PDB entry 8CBS | X-ray diffraction, 1.70 A resolution | chains B and D of the 4 polymer chains in the assembly

== Chain B (and D) ==
Protein: Integrase
From: Human immunodeficiency virus 1
Notes: EC 2.7.7.-, 3.1.-.-; chain D of this document is another copy of the same molecule, construct and numbering; everything in this record applies to it too
UniProt: P12497 (POL_HV1N5); the construct has insertions or renumbered stretches relative to UniProt, so the offset changes along the chain: -19 to 49 = UniProt 1367-1435; 50-212 = UniProt 1197-1359
Chain sequence (233 residues; row label = number of the first residue in the row; numbers below 1 keep their minus sign (Ser-20 is residue -20)):
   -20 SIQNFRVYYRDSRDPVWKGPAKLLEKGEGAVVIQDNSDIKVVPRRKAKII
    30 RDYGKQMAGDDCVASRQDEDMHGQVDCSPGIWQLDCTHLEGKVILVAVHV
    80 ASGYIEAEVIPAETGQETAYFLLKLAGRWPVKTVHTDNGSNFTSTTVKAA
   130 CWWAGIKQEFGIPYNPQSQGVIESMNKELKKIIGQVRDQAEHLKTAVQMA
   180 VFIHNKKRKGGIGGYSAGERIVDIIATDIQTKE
Not modelled in the structure: -20 to 55, 141-148, 189-192, 209-212 (chain D: -20 to 55, 141-148, 189-192, 212)
Differences from the reference sequence: expression tag (-20); engineered mutation Glu4 (Trp1390 in P12497), Lys185 (Phe1332 in P12497)
UniProt features mapped onto this chain:
  - DNA-binding region: Phe-16 to Asp31 (Integrase-type)
  - binding site (Mg(2+)): Asp64, Asp116, Glu152
Ion coordination: Mg2+: Asp64, Asp116
Ligand contacts:
  - U5L ((2S)-2-[3-cyclopropyl-6-methyl-2-(5-methyl-3,4-dihydro-2H-chromen-6-yl)phenyl]-2-[(2-methylpropan-2-yl)oxy]ethanoic acid), molecule 1: Gln95, Ala98, Tyr99, Leu102, Thr124, Thr125, Ala128, Ala129, Trp132
  - U5L, molecule 2: Gln168, Ala169, Glu170, His171, Lys173, Thr174, Met178
Reported in the primary citation:
  - binding site for U5L: Glu170, His171, Thr174
  - mutagenesis - T174I: decreased growth

== Chain B / chain D interface ==
Pairs across the interface (47; chain B residue first):
  Tyr83(B) with Arg107(D)
  Glu85(B) with Arg107(D), salt bridge
  Glu87(B) with Glu87(D); Tyr99(D); Lys103(D), salt bridge
  Tyr99(B) with Lys173(D); Gln177(D), hydrogen bond
  Leu102(B) with Thr174(D)
  Lys103(B) with Glu87(D), salt bridge; Gln177(D)
  Ala105(B) with Phe181(D); Lys185(D), hydrogen bond (backbone-side chain)
  Gly106(B) with Phe181(D); Asn184(D), hydrogen bond (backbone-side chain)
  Arg107(B) with Tyr83(D); Glu85(D), salt bridge; Arg107(D)
  Trp108(B) with Trp108(D), hydrophobic; Lys185(D), hydrogen bond (backbone-side chain)
  Pro109(B) with Lys185(D)
  Trp132(B) with Met178(D), hydrophobic; Phe181(D), hydrophobic
  Ala133(B) with Phe181(D)
  Lys173(B) with Tyr99(D)
  Gln177(B) with Tyr99(D), hydrogen bond; Lys103(D)
  Met178(B) with Trp132(D)
  Phe181(B) with Ala105(D); Gly106(D); Trp132(D), hydrophobic; Ala133(D)
  Asn184(B) with Gly106(D), hydrogen bond (side chain-backbone)
  Lys185(B) with Ala105(D), hydrogen bond (side chain-backbone); Trp108(D), hydrogen bond (side chain-backbone); Pro109(D)
  Tyr194(B) with Ile208(D), hydrophobic
  Glu198(B) with Ile208(D)
  Val201(B) with Val201(D); Ile204(D), hydrophobic; Ala205(D)
  Asp202(B) with Gln209(D), hydrogen bond
  Ile204(B) with Val201(D), hydrophobic
  Ala205(B) with Val201(D); Ala205(D), hydrophobic
  Thr206(B) with Gln209(D)
  Ile208(B) with Tyr194(D); Glu198(D)
Interface residues without a listed pair, chain B (32 interface residues in all): Val88, Gln95, Glu96, Thr174, Ile182
Interface residues without a listed pair, chain D (33 interface residues in all): Val88, Glu96, Leu102, Gln168, His171, Ile182, Asp202

== In short ==
32 residues of chain B and 33 residues of chain D are in contact; the contacts include 9 hydrogen bonds and 4
salt bridges. Polar contacts include Glu85(B)-Arg107(D), Glu87(B)-Lys103(D) and Tyr99(B)-Gln177(D). Chain B
binds compound U5L. The paper reports a binding site for U5L at Glu170(B), His171(B) and Thr174(B); T174I of
chain B reduces growth.
Chain B and chain D are both Integrase (Human immunodeficiency virus 1); the structure, HIV-1 Integrase
Catalytic Core Domain and C-Terminal Domain in Complex with Allosteric Integrase Inhibitor MUT871, was
determined by X-ray diffraction together with 8BV2, 8CBR, 8CBT, 8CBU and 8CBV from the same study.
